6CHG - chains A and C of the 7 polymer chains in the assembly; structure by X-ray diffraction, 2.98 A resolution.

[Chain A]
Name: KLLA0E24487p
From: Kluyveromyces lactis (strain ATCC 8585 / CBS 2359 / DSM 70799 / NBRC 1267 / NRRL Y-1140 / WM37)
UniProt: Q6CLY5 (Q6CLY5_KLULA); residue numbers follow UniProt; this construct covers 16-327
Amino-acid sequence (312 residues; row label = number of the first residue in the row):
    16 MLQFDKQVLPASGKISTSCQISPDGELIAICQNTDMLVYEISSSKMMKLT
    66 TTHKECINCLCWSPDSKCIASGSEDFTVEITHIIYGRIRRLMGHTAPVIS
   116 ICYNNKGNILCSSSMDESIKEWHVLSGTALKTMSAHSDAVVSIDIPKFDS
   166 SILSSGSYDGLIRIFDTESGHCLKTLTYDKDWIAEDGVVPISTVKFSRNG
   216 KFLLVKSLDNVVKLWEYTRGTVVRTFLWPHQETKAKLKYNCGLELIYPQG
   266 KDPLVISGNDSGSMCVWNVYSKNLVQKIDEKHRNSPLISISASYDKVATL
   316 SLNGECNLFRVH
Unresolved in the structure: 245-250, 327
Reported in the primary citation:
  - mutagenesis - W197A: decreased catalytic activity on nucleosomal substrates

[Chain C]
Name: Histone-lysine N-methyltransferase, H3 lysine-4 specific
From: Kluyveromyces lactis (strain ATCC 8585 / CBS 2359 / DSM 70799 / NBRC 1267 / NRRL Y-1140 / WM37)
Notes: EC 2.1.1.43
UniProt: Q6CIT4 (SET1_KLULA); residue numbers follow UniProt; this construct covers 848-1000
Amino-acid sequence (153 residues; each row starts with the number of its first residue):
   848 LSLNQLTKRKKPVTFARSAIHNWGLYALEPIAAKEMIIEYVGESIRQPVA
   898 EMREKRYIKSGIGSSYLFRIDENTVIDATKRGGIARFINHCCEPSCTAKI
   948 IKVDGRKRIVIYALRDIGTNEELTYDYKFERETDEGERLPCLCGAPSCKG
   998 FLN
Unresolved in the structure: 977-986
Bound ions: Zn2+: Cys-939, Cys-988, Cys-990
Small-molecule neighbours: S-adenosylmethionine (SAM): Ile-867, His-868, Asn-869, Trp-870, Gly-910, Ser-911, Ser-912, Tyr-913, Arg-933, Phe-934, Ile-935, Asn-936, His-937, Tyr-974, Cys-988, Leu-989
Swiss-Prot annotation at these positions:
  - binding site (S-adenosyl-L-methionine): Tyr-974
Reported in the primary citation:
  - catalytic residues: Tyr-913, Arg-933 (citing earlier work)

[How chain A and chain C interact]
Contacting residue pairs (16):
  Ser-149(A) / Arg-864(C)  hydrogen bond (backbone-side chain)
  Ala-150(A) / Arg-864(C)
  His-151(A) / Arg-864(C)  hydrogen bond (backbone-side chain)
  Asp-196(A) / Asn-869(C)
  Asp-196(A) / Gly-908(C)
  Asp-196(A) / Ile-909(C)
  Trp-197(A) / Ser-907(C)
  Trp-197(A) / Gly-908(C)
  Trp-197(A) / Ile-909(C)  hydrophobic
  Trp-197(A) / Tyr-913(C)
  Trp-197(A) / Thr-926(C)
  Trp-197(A) / Arg-933(C)
  Ile-198(A) / Ser-907(C)
  Ile-198(A) / Gly-908(C)
  Ala-199(A) / Ser-907(C)
  Glu-200(A) / Gly-908(C)
Interface residues without a listed pair, chain C (9 interface residues in all): Trp-870
The authors on this interface:
  - specific contacts: Trp-197(A)/Ile-909(C), Tyr-913(C)/Trp-197(A), Thr-926(C)/Trp-197(A), Arg-933(C)/Trp-197(A)

[Summary]
Chain A and chain C form an interface of 8 and 9 residues respectively, with 2 hydrogen bonds. Polar pairs
include Ser-149(A)/Arg-864(C) and His-151(A)/Arg-864(C). The authors report contacts between Trp-197(A) and
Ile-909(C), Tyr-913(C) and Trp-197(A) and Thr-926(C) and Trp-197(A) among others. From the paper: catalytic
residues Tyr-913(C) and Arg-933(C); W197A of chain A reduces catalytic activity on nucleosomal substrates.
Here chain A is KLLA0E24487p and chain C is Histone-lysine N-methyltransferase, H3 lysine-4 specific, both
from Kluyveromyces lactis (strain ATCC 8585 / CBS 2359 / DSM 70799 / NBRC 1267 / NRRL Y-1140 / WM37). Entry
6CHG (Crystal structure of the yeast COMPASS catalytic module) was determined by X-ray diffraction.
